PDB entry 2QRO | X-ray diffraction, 3.45 A resolution | chains A and B

Chain A (and B):
Protein: Deoxycytidine kinase
Source organism: Homo sapiens
Notes: EC 2.7.1.74; chain B of this document is another copy of the same molecule, construct and numbering; everything in this record applies to it too
UniProtKB: P27707 (DCK_HUMAN); numbering as in UniProt (aligned over 1-260)
Chain sequence (280 residues; each row starts with the number of its first residue; numbers below 1 keep their minus sign (Met-19 is residue -19)):
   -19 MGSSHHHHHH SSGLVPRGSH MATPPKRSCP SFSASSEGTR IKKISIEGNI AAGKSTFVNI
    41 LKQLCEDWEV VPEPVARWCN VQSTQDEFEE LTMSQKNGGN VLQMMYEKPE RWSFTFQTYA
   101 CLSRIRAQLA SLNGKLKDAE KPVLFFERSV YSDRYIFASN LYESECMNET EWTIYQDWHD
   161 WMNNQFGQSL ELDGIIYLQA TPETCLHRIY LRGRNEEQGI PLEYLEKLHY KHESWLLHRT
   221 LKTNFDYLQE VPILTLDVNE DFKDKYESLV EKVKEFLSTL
Disordered / not traced: -19 to 19, 64-76
Differences from the reference sequence: expression tag (-19 to 0)
Curated features (UniProtKB/Swiss-Prot):
  - active site: Glu127 (Proton acceptor)
  - binding site (ATP): Gly28 to Thr36, Arg188 to Arg192, Glu240 to Phe242
  - binding site (substrate): Glu53, Tyr86, Gln97, Arg128, Asp133, Glu197
  - modified residue: Ser11 (Phosphoserine), Ser15 (Phosphoserine), Thr72 (Phosphothreonine), Ser74 (Phosphoserine)
  - mutagenesis: Ser74 (S74A: 4.5-fold increase in Km), Ala100 (A100V: Strongly increased catalytic efficiency towards deoxycytidine; when associated with M-104 and A-133), Arg104 (R104L: Strongly increased catalytic efficiency towards deoxythymidine; when associated with A-133; R104M: Strongly increased catalytic efficiency towards deoxycytidine ...), Asp133 (D133A: Strongly increased catalytic efficiency towards deoxycytidine; when associated with V-100 and M-104. Strongly increased catalytic efficiency towards deoxythymidine; when associated with L-104)
Ion coordination: Mg2+: Ser35, Glu127 (together with UDP)
Ligand contacts:
  - 2'-deoxyadenosine-5'-monophosphate (D5M): Asn29, Ile30, Ala31, Lys34, Glu53, Trp58, Leu82, Met85, Tyr86, Phe96, Gln97, Arg104, Glu127, Arg128, Asp133, Phe137, Arg192, Arg194, Glu197, Ile200
  - UDP (uridine-5'-diphosphate): Asn29, Ala31, Ala32, Gly33, Lys34, Ser35, Thr36, Glu127, Arg128, Arg188, Leu191, Arg192, Arg194, Asp241, Phe242, Lys243

Interface between chain A and chain B:
Residue-residue contacts - 38 pairs, chain A then chain B:
  Val61(A) with Thr150(B)
  Gln62(A) with Asp157(B)
  Ser63(A) with Asp157(B)
  Gly79(A) with Thr150(B)
  Met84(A) with Asn148(B); Thr150(B)
  Glu90(A) with Arg91(B), hydrogen bond (backbone-side chain)
  Arg91(A) with Glu90(B); Arg91(B); Glu151(B), salt bridge
  Trp92(A) with Asn148(B); Glu151(B)
  Phe94(A) with Thr95(B)
  Thr95(A) with Phe94(B); Ile154(B)
  Tyr99(A) with Ile154(B), hydrophobic; Asp157(B)
  Leu102(A) with Trp158(B); Trp161(B), hydrophobic
  Arg106(A) with Trp161(B)
  Asn148(A) with Met84(B); Trp92(B)
  Thr150(A) with Val61(B); Gly79(B); Met84(B)
  Glu151(A) with Arg91(B), salt bridge; Trp92(B)
  Thr153(A) with Gln62(B)
  Ile154(A) with Val61(B), hydrophobic; Thr95(B); Tyr99(B), hydrophobic
  Asp157(A) with Tyr99(B); Arg106(B), salt bridge
  Trp158(A) with Leu102(B)
  Trp161(A) with Leu102(B), hydrophobic; Arg106(B); Met162(B), hydrophobic
  Phe166(A) with Phe166(B), hydrophobic
Other interface residues (no listed pair), chain A (25 interface residues in all): Val81, Met162, Gln165
Other interface residues (no listed pair), chain B (26 interface residues in all): Val81, Ile105, Leu109, Thr153, Gln165

Summary:
Chain A and chain B form an interface of 25 and 26 residues respectively; the contacts include 1 hydrogen bond
and 3 salt bridges. Polar pairs include Arg91(A)-Glu151(B), Asp157(A)-Arg106(B) and Glu90(A)-Arg91(B). Chain A
binds UDP and 2'-deoxyadenosine-5'-monophosphate.
Chain A and chain B are both Deoxycytidine kinase (Homo sapiens); the structure, Human Deoxycytidine kinase
dAMP, UDP, Mg ion product complex, was determined by X-ray diffraction, deposited together with 2QRN.
